Entry 7YEZ (electron microscopy, 3.40 A resolution); this record covers chains 3 and c of the 22 polymer chains in the assembly.

Chain 3 (and c):
Molecule: RNA helicase
From: Mammalian orthoreovirus 3
Notes: EC 3.6.4.13; chain c of this document is another copy of the same molecule, construct and numbering; everything in this record applies to it too
Reference sequence: C9E874 (C9E874_9REOV); residue numbers follow UniProt; this construct covers 1-1275
Sequence (1275 residues; numbered 1 to 1275; the number before each row is that of its first residue):
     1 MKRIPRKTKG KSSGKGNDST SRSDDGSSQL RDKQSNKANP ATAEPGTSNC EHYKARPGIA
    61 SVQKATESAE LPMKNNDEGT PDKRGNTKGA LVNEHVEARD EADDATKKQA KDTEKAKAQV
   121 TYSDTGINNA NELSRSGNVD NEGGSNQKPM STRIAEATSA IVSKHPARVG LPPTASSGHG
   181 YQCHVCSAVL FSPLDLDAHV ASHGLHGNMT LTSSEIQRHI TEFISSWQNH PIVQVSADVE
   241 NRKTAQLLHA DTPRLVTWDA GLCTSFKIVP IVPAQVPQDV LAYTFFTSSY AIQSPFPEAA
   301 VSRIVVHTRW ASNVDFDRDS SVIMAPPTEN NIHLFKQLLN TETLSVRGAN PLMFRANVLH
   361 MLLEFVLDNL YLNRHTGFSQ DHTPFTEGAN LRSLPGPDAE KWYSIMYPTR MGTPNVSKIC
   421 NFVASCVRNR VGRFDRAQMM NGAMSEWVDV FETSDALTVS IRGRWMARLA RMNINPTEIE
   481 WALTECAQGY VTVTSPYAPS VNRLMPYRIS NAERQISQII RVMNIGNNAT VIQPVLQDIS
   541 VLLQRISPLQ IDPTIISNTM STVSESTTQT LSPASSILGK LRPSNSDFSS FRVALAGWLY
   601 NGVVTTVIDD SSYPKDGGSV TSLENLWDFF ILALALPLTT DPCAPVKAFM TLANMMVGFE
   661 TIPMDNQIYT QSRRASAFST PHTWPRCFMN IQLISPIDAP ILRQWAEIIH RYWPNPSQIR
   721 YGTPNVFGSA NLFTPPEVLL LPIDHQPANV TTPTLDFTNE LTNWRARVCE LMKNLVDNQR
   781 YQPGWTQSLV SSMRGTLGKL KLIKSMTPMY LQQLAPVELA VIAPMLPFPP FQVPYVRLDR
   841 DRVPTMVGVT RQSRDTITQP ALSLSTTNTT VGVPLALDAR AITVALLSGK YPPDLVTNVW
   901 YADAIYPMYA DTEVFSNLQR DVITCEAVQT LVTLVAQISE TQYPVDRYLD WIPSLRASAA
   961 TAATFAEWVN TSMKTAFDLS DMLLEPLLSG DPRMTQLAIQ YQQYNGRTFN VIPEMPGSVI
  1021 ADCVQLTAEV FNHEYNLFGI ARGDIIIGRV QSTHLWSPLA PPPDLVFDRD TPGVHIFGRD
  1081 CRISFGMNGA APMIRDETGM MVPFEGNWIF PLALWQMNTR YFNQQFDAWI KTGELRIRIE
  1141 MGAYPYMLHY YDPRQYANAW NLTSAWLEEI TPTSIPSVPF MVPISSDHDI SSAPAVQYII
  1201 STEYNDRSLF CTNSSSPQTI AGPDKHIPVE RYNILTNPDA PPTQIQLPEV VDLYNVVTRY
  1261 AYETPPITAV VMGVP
Unresolved in the structure: 1, 13-40, 167-1275 (chain c: 1-179, 208-218, 564-568)

How chain 3 and chain c interact:
Pairs across the interface (141):
  Lys2(3) - Asp315(c)
  Arg3(3) - Val314(c)  hydrogen bond (side chain-backbone)
  Arg3(3) - Asp315(c)
  Ile4(3) - Arg254(c)
  Ile4(3) - Asp315(c)  hydrogen bond (backbone-backbone)
  Ile4(3) - Phe316(c)
  Pro5(3) - Phe316(c)
  Arg6(3) - Phe316(c)
  Arg6(3) - Asp317(c)
  Arg6(3) - Arg318(c)
  Arg6(3) - Asp319(c)  salt bridge
  Arg6(3) - Thr975(c)  hydrogen bond (side chain-backbone)
  Lys7(3) - Asp251(c)  salt bridge
  Lys7(3) - Asp978(c)
  Thr8(3) - Thr975(c)
  Thr8(3) - Asp978(c)
  Thr8(3) - Leu979(c)
  Lys9(3) - Thr975(c)
  Lys11(3) - Asp319(c)  hydrogen bond (backbone-backbone)
  Lys11(3) - Ser320(c)
  Lys11(3) - Ser321(c)
  Thr47(3) - Gly180(c)
  Asn49(3) - Asn229(c)  hydrogen bond
  Glu51(3) - Asn229(c)  hydrogen bond
  Tyr53(3) - Val899(c)
  Tyr53(3) - Asp903(c)  hydrogen bond
  Arg56(3) - Asp894(c)  salt bridge
  Arg56(3) - Trp900(c)
  Pro57(3) - Trp900(c)  hydrophobic
  Pro57(3) - Asp903(c)
  Pro57(3) - Ala904(c)
  Ile59(3) - His230(c)
  Ser61(3) - Arg545(c)
  Val62(3) - Pro907(c)  hydrophobic
  Gln63(3) - Ile232(c)
  Gln63(3) - Gln246(c)  hydrogen bond
  Gln63(3) - Asp911(c)
  Ala65(3) - Leu542(c)  hydrophobic
  Ala65(3) - Arg545(c)
  Thr66(3) - Leu542(c)
  Thr66(3) - Met908(c)
  Thr66(3) - Asp911(c)
  Glu67(3) - Gln246(c)  hydrogen bond
  Glu67(3) - Leu247(c)
  Glu67(3) - His249(c)  salt bridge
  Glu67(3) - Asp911(c)
  Ser68(3) - Asp538(c)  hydrogen bond
  Ala69(3) - Asp538(c)
  Ala69(3) - Pro827(c)
  Glu70(3) - Gln234(c)  hydrogen bond
  Glu70(3) - Leu247(c)
  Glu70(3) - His249(c)  salt bridge
  Glu70(3) - Pro827(c)
  Glu70(3) - Asp911(c)
  Glu70(3) - Glu913(c)
  Leu71(3) - His249(c)
  Pro72(3) - His249(c)
  Met73(3) - Val531(c)
  Met73(3) - Val535(c)  hydrophobic
  Met73(3) - Phe828(c)  hydrophobic
  Lys74(3) - Asn524(c)
  Lys74(3) - Thr530(c)  hydrogen bond (side chain-backbone)
  Lys74(3) - Val531(c)
  Asn75(3) - Asn524(c)
  Asn75(3) - Glu985(c)
  Asn76(3) - Asn524(c)
  Asn76(3) - Glu985(c)
  Asp77(3) - Glu985(c)
  Gly79(3) - Leu988(c)
  Gly79(3) - Ser989(c)
  Thr80(3) - Glu985(c)
  Thr80(3) - Leu988(c)
  Pro81(3) - Ala963(c)
  Pro81(3) - Glu967(c)
  Pro81(3) - Leu988(c)
  Asp82(3) - Glu967(c)
  Lys83(3) - Glu967(c)
  Lys83(3) - Trp968(c)  hydrogen bond (backbone-side chain)
  Arg84(3) - Thr341(c)
  Gly85(3) - Thr964(c)
  Glu101(3) - Asn528(c)
  Glu101(3) - Thr530(c)  hydrogen bond (backbone-side chain)
  Ala105(3) - Thr530(c)
  Lys108(3) - Gln533(c)  hydrogen bond
  Lys108(3) - Pro534(c)
  Gln109(3) - Gln533(c)
  Gln109(3) - Gln537(c)  hydrogen bond
  Asp112(3) - Gln533(c)
  Lys115(3) - Asp587(c)  salt bridge
  Gln119(3) - Asp587(c)  hydrogen bond (side chain-backbone)
  Gln119(3) - Ser589(c)  hydrogen bond
  Gln119(3) - Ser590(c)
  Gln119(3) - Ala881(c)
  Val120(3) - Ser590(c)
  Val120(3) - Leu875(c)  hydrophobic
  Val120(3) - Ala876(c)
  Thr121(3) - Leu875(c)
  Thr121(3) - Ala876(c)  hydrogen bond (backbone-backbone)
  Tyr122(3) - Ala529(c)  hydrophobic
  Tyr122(3) - Gln533(c)
  Tyr122(3) - Leu875(c)  hydrophobic
  Asp124(3) - Asp609(c)
  Asp124(3) - Asp610(c)
  Asp124(3) - Ala876(c)
  Thr125(3) - Ala876(c)
  Ile127(3) - Val607(c)  hydrophobic
  Ile127(3) - Thr869(c)
  Ile127(3) - Thr870(c)
  Asn128(3) - Thr869(c)  hydrogen bond (backbone-side chain)
  Asn129(3) - Asn868(c)
  Asn129(3) - Thr869(c)
  Asn129(3) - Pro874(c)
  Asn131(3) - Thr867(c)
  Glu132(3) - Asn527(c)
  Glu132(3) - Thr867(c)
  Glu132(3) - Asn868(c)
  Leu133(3) - Asn527(c)
  Leu133(3) - Leu864(c)
  Leu133(3) - Thr867(c)
  Ser134(3) - Asn527(c)
  Ser134(3) - Leu864(c)
  Arg135(3) - Met523(c)  hydrogen bond (side chain-backbone)
  Arg135(3) - Leu864(c)
  Arg135(3) - Pro986(c)
  Arg135(3) - Ser989(c)
  Asn141(3) - Ala963(c)
  Asn141(3) - Leu988(c)
  Asn141(3) - Ser989(c)
  Asn141(3) - Gly990(c)  hydrogen bond (side chain-backbone)
  Asn141(3) - Asp991(c)
  Glu142(3) - Ala959(c)
  Glu142(3) - Ala960(c)  hydrogen bond (side chain-backbone)
  Met150(3) - Ala960(c)  hydrophobic
  Ser151(3) - Glu342(c)
  Ile154(3) - Glu342(c)
  Ala155(3) - Glu342(c)  hydrogen bond (backbone-side chain)
  Ile161(3) - Pro1172(c)
  Val162(3) - Leu344(c)  hydrophobic
  Ser163(3) - Arg1120(c)
  Lys164(3) - Arg1120(c)
  Pro166(3) - Gln1124(c)
Interface residues without a listed pair, chain 3 (74 interface residues in all): Gly10, Gly126, Thr158, His165
Interface residues without a listed pair, chain c (101 interface residues in all): Val189, Trp227, Leu248, Gln337, Gly526, Val541, Ile546, Asn585, Phe588, Val593, Ser611, Ser676, Ser679, Leu877, Pro892, Arg920, Ser958, Ala976, Ser980, Asp981, Met982, Thr1173

Summary:
The interface between chain 3 and chain c involves 74 residues on one side and 101 on the other, with 24
hydrogen bonds and 6 salt bridges. Polar contacts include Arg6(3)-Asp319(c), Lys7(3)-Asp251(c) and
Arg56(3)-Asp894(c).
Chain 3 and chain c are both RNA helicase (Mammalian orthoreovirus 3); the structure, In situ structure of
polymerase complex of mammalian reovirus in the reloaded state, was determined by electron microscopy,
deposited together with 7YED, 7YEV, 7YF0 and 7YFE.
